1LHF - chains L and H of the 3 polymer chains in the assembly; structure by X-ray diffraction, 2.40 A resolution.

[Chain L]
Protein: Alpha-thrombin
Organism: Homo sapiens
Notes: EC 3.4.21.5
UniProtKB: P00734 (THRB_HUMAN); the construct lacks a stretch of the UniProt sequence, so the offset changes along the chain: -5 to 0 = UniProt 328-333; 1-14 = UniProt 336-349; 15-18 = UniProt 360-363
Sequence (36 residues; each row starts with the number of its first residue; a row labelled like 14A-14J holds insertion residues (14A, then the next letters in order); numbers below 1 keep their minus sign (Thr-5 is residue -5)):
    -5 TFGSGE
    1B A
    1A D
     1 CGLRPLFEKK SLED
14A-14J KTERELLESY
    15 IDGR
Disordered / not traced: -5 to 0, 15-18
Swiss-Prot annotation at these positions:
  - site: Arg18 (Cleavage)

[Chain H]
Protein: Alpha-thrombin
Organism: Homo sapiens
Notes: EC 3.4.21.5
UniProtKB: P00734 (THRB_HUMAN); the construct lacks a stretch of the UniProt sequence and is renumbered around it, so the offset changes along the chain: 16-36 = UniProt 364-384; 37-60 = UniProt 386-409; 61-77 = UniProt 419-435; 78-97 = UniProt 437-456; 7 more segments
Sequence (259 residues; each row starts with the number of its first residue; note: 4 numbers in that range are skipped by the numbering (no residue carries them; nothing is unmodelled there); a row labelled like 60A-60I holds insertion residues (60A, then the next letters in order)):
    16 IVEGSDAEIG MSPWQVMLFR K
   36A S
    37 PQELLCGASL ISDRWVLTAA HCLL
60A-60I YPPWDKNFT
    61 ENDLLVRIGK HSRTRYE
   77A R
    78 NIEKISMLEK IYIHPRYNWR
   97A E
    98 NLDRDIALMK LKKPVAFSDY IHPVCLPDRE TA
129A-129C ASL
   130 LQAGYKGRVT GWGNLKE
146A-146H TWTANVGK
   150 GQPSVLQVVN LPIVERPVCK DSTRIRITDN MFCAG
  184A Y
   185 KP
186A-186D DEGK
   187 RGDACEGDSG GPFVMKSP
204A-204B FN
   205 NRWYQMGIVS WGE
   219 GCD
  221A R
   222 DGKYGFYTHV FRLKKWIQKV IDQFGE
Disordered / not traced: 146A-146H, 246-247
Disulfide bonds: Cys42-Cys58, Cys168-Cys182, Cys191-Cys220
Covalently attached groups: ac-(D)phe-pro-borohomolys-oh (DI4) linked to Ser195
Small-molecule neighbours: ac-(D)phe-pro-borohomolys-oh (DI4): Cys42, His57, Tyr60A, Trp60D, Glu97A, Asn98, Leu99, Ile174, Asp189, Ala190, Cys191, Glu192, Gly193, Asp194, Val213, Ser214, Trp215, Gly216, Glu217, Gly219, Tyr225, Gly226
Swiss-Prot annotation at these positions:
  - region: Ala183 to Val200 (High affinity receptor-binding region which is also known as the TP508 peptide)
  - active site (Charge relay system): His57, Asp102, Ser195
  - glycosylation: Asn60G (N-linked (GlcNAc...) (complex) asparagine)

[How chain L and chain H interact]
Pairs across the interface (57; chain L residue first):
  Cys1(L) - Pro120(H)
  Cys1(L) - Val121(H)
  Cys1(L) - Cys122(H)  disulfide
  Cys1(L) - Arg206(H)  hydrogen bond (backbone-side chain)
  Asp1A(L) - His119(H)  salt bridge
  Asp1A(L) - Arg206(H)
  Ala1B(L) - Arg206(H)  hydrogen bond (backbone-side chain)
  Gly2(L) - Pro120(H)  hydrogen bond (backbone-backbone)
  Gly2(L) - Val121(H)
  Gly2(L) - Cys122(H)
  Gly2(L) - Arg206(H)
  Gly2(L) - Trp207(H)  hydrogen bond (backbone-backbone)
  Leu3(L) - His119(H)  hydrogen bond (backbone-side chain)
  Leu3(L) - Asn205(H)
  Leu3(L) - Arg206(H)
  Arg4(L) - Gly25(H)
  Arg4(L) - Met26(H)  hydrogen bond (side chain-backbone)
  Arg4(L) - Pro28(H)
  Arg4(L) - Trp29(H)
  Arg4(L) - Arg137(H)
  Arg4(L) - Trp207(H)
  Pro5(L) - Ser115(H)
  Pro5(L) - Asp116(H)
  Leu6(L) - Asp116(H)
  Leu6(L) - Tyr117(H)  hydrophobic
  Phe7(L) - Glu23(H)
  Phe7(L) - Ile24(H)
  Phe7(L) - Gly25(H)
  Phe7(L) - Met26(H)
  Glu8(L) - Lys202(H)  salt bridge
  Glu8(L) - Asn205(H)
  Glu8(L) - Trp207(H)  hydrogen bond
  Asp14(L) - Glu23(H)
  Asp14(L) - Met26(H)
  Asp14(L) - Arg137(H)  salt bridge
  Lys14A(L) - Asp21(H)
  Lys14A(L) - Glu23(H)  salt bridge
  Lys14A(L) - Met26(H)
  Thr14B(L) - Arg137(H)  hydrogen bond
  Thr14B(L) - Asn159(H)  hydrogen bond
  Glu14C(L) - Arg137(H)
  Glu14C(L) - Lys202(H)  salt bridge
  Glu14E(L) - Lys135(H)  salt bridge
  Glu14E(L) - Asn159(H)  hydrogen bond
  Glu14E(L) - Tyr184A(H)  hydrogen bond
  Leu14F(L) - Asn159(H)
  Leu14F(L) - Trp207(H)  hydrophobic
  Leu14G(L) - Lys202(H)
  Leu14G(L) - Pro204(H)  hydrophobic
  Ser14I(L) - Gly133(H)
  Ser14I(L) - Tyr134(H)
  Ser14I(L) - Lys135(H)  hydrogen bond (side chain-backbone)
  Tyr14J(L) - Tyr134(H)  hydrophobic
  Tyr14J(L) - Lys135(H)  hydrogen bond (side chain-backbone)
  Tyr14J(L) - Met201(H)
  Tyr14J(L) - Lys202(H)  hydrogen bond (side chain-backbone)
  Tyr14J(L) - Pro204(H)  hydrophobic
Other interface residues (no listed pair), chain L (20 interface residues in all): Lys9
Other interface residues (no listed pair), chain H (27 interface residues in all): Leu129C
Cross-chain cystine bridges: Cys1(L)-Cys122(H)

[In short]
The interface between chain L and chain H involves 20 residues on one side and 27 on the other, with 1
disulfide bond, 14 hydrogen bonds and 6 salt bridges. Polar contacts include Asp1A(L)-His119(H),
Glu8(L)-Lys202(H) and Lys14A(L)-Glu23(H). Covalently linked ac-(D)phe-pro-borohomolys-oh: at Ser195(H).
Chain L is Alpha-thrombin and chain H is Alpha-thrombin, both from Homo sapiens; the structure, Human
alpha-thrombin complexed with ac-(d)phe-pro-boro-homolys-oh, was determined by X-ray diffraction together with
1LHC, 1LHD, 1LHE and 1LHG from the same study.
